Entry 6AHR (electron microscopy, 3.92 A resolution); this record covers chains A and E of the 12 polymer chains in the assembly.

== Chain A ==
Molecule: H1 RNA
Organism: Homo sapiens
Sequence (341 nucleotides; numbered 1 to 341; the number before each row is that of its first residue):
     1 AUAGGGCGGAGGGAAGCUCAUCAGUGGGGCCACGAGCUGAGUGCGUCCUG
    51 UCACUCCACUCCCAUGUCCCUUGGGAAGGUCUGAGACUAGGGCCAGAGGC
   101 GGCCCUAACAGGGCUCUCCCUGAGCUUCGGGGAGGUGAGUUCCCAGAGAA
   151 CGGGGCUCCGCGCGAGGUCAGACUGGGCAGGAGAUGCCGUGGACCCCGCC
   201 CUUCGGGGAGGGGCCCGGCGGAUGCCUCCUUUGCCGGAGCUUGGAACAGA
   251 CUCACGGCCAGCGAAGUGAGUUCAAUGGCUGAGGUGAGGUACCCCGCAGG
   301 GGACCUCAUAACCCAAUUCAGACUACUCUCCUCCGCCCAUU

== Chain E ==
Name: Ribonuclease P/MRP protein subunit POP5
Organism: Homo sapiens
Notes: EC 3.1.26.5
UniProt: Q969H6 (POP5_HUMAN); residue numbers follow UniProt; this construct covers 1-163
Amino-acid sequence (163 residues; each row starts with the number of its first residue):
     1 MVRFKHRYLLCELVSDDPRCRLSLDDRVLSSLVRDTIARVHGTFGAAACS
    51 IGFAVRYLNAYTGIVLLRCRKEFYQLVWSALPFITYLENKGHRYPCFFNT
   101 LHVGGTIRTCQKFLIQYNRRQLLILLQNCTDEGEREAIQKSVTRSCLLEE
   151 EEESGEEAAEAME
Unresolved in the structure: 1, 149-163
Curated features (UniProtKB/Swiss-Prot):
  - modified residue: Ser154 (Phosphoserine)

== Chain A / chain E interface ==
Residue-residue contacts - 25 pairs, chain A then chain E:
  U25(A) with His102(E), sugar contact; Gly104(E), sugar contact
  G73(A) with Arg3(E), base contact; Lys5(E), base contact
  U271(A) with Thr106(E), phosphate contact
  U272(A) with Thr106(E), hydrogen bond to the phosphate; Arg108(E), salt bridge to the phosphate
  C273(A) with Tyr8(E), hydrogen bond to the sugar; Arg56(E), hydrogen bond to the base; Ile107(E), sugar contact; Arg108(E), salt bridge to the phosphate
  A274(A) with His6(E), phosphate contact; Tyr8(E), hydrogen bond to the phosphate; Arg68(E), salt bridge to the phosphate; Ile107(E), phosphate contact
  A275(A) with Arg3(E), salt bridge to the phosphate; Lys5(E), phosphate contact; His6(E), phosphate contact; Arg7(E), hydrogen bond to the phosphate; Gly104(E), sugar contact
  U276(A) with Lys5(E), phosphate contact; Arg7(E), salt bridge to the phosphate; Lys71(E), salt bridge to the phosphate
  C314(A) with Lys5(E), base contact
  A315(A) with Arg3(E), salt bridge to the phosphate
Interface residues without a listed pair, chain A (13 interface residues in all): G26, G27, A316
Interface residues without a listed pair, chain E (17 interface residues in all): Val2, Phe4, Val103, Thr109

== Summary ==
13 residues of chain A face 17 of chain E across their interface, with 5 hydrogen bonds and 7 salt bridges.
Polar pairs include C273(A)-Arg56(E), C273(A)-Tyr8(E) and U272(A)-Thr106(E).
Here chain A is H1 RNA and chain E is Ribonuclease P/MRP protein subunit POP5, both from Homo sapiens. Entry
6AHR (Cryo-EM structure of human Ribonuclease P) was determined by electron microscopy together with 6AHU and
6AHV from the same study.
